PDB entry 4MXX | X-ray diffraction, 2.60 A resolution | chain A

[Chain A]
Protein: Proto-oncogene tyrosine-protein kinase Src
From: Homo sapiens
Notes: EC 2.7.10.2; fragment: Kinase domain
UniProt: P12931 (SRC_HUMAN); residues 251-533 here correspond to UniProt positions 254-536 (UniProt number = residue number + 3)
Sequence (286 residues; each row starts with the number of its first residue):
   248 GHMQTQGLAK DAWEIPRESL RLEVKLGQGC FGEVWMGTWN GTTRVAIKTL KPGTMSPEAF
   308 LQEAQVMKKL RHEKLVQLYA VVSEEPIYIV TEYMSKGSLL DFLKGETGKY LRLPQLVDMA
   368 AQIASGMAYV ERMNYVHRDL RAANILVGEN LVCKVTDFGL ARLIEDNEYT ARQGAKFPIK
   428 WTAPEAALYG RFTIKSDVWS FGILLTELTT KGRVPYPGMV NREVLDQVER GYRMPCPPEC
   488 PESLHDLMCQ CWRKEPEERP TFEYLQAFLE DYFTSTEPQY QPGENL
Unresolved in the structure: 248-256, 413-423
Construct notes: expression tag (248-250); engineered mutation Thr403 (Ala406 in P12931)
Residues lining bound ligands: Bosutinib (DB8; 4-[(2,4-dichloro-5-methoxyphenyl)amino]-6-methoxy-7-[3-(4-methylpiperazin-1-yl)propoxy]quinoline-3-carbonitrile): Leu273, Val281, Ala293, Ile294, Lys295, Glu310, Met314, Val323, Ile336, Val337, Thr338, Glu339, Tyr340, Met341, Ser342, Lys343, Gly344, Leu393, Thr403, Asp404
Swiss-Prot annotation at these positions:
  - active site: Asp386 (Proton acceptor)
  - binding site (ATP): Leu273 to Val281, Lys295
  - modified residue (Phosphotyrosine): Tyr416, Tyr527
What the authors report for this chain:
  - specificity-determining residues: Thr338
  - mutagenesis - M314L/T338M (30-fold), V323L, T338I: decreased binding to Bosutinib

[In short]
Chain A binds Bosutinib. UniProt lists active-site residue Asp386 and 10 ATP-binding residues. From the paper:
M314L/T338M, V323L and T338I reduce binding to Bosutinib; the specificity determinant Thr338.
Chain A is Proto-oncogene tyrosine-protein kinase Src (Homo sapiens); the structure, Human Src A403T mutant
bound to kinase inhibitor bosutinib, was determined by X-ray diffraction, deposited together with 4MXY, 4MXO
and 4MXZ.
